Entry 6T15 (electron microscopy, 3.29 A resolution); this record covers chains a and c of the 33 polymer chains in the assembly.

# Chain a
Molecule: Cytochrome C oxidase subunit 1; synonym: cytochrome C oxidase polypeptide I, COX1
From: Saccharomyces cerevisiae S288C
Notes: EC 1.9.3.1
Reference sequence: P00401 (COX1_YEAST); residues 1-534 here = UniProt positions 1-534
Sequence (534 residues; each row starts with the number of its first residue):
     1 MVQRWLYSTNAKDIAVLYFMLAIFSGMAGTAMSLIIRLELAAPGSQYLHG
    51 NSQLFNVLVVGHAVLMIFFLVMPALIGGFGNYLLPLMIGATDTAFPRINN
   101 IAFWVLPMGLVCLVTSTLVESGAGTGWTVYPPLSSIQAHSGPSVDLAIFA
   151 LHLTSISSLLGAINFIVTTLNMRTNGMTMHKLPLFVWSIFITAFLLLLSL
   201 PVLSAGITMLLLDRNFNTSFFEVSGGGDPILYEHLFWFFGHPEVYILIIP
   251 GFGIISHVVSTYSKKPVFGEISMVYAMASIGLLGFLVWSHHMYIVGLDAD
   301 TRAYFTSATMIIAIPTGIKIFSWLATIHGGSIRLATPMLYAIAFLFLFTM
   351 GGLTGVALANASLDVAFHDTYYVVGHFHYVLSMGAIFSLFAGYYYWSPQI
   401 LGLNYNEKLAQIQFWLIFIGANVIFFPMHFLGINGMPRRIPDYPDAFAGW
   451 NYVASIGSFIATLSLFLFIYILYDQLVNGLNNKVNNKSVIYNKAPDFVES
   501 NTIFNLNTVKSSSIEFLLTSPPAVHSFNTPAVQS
Covalent attachments: covalent link H241-Y245
Metal / ion sites: heme a Fe site 1: H62, H378; Cu ion: H241, H290, H291; Mg2+: D369 (shared with 1 residue of chain b); heme a Fe site 2 near H376 (its only coordinating residue here)
Ligand contacts:
  - heme a (HEA), molecule 1: F19, A22, I23, G26, M27, T30, S33, L34, I36, R37, V59, H62, A63, M66, I67, L70, V71, A74, G126, W127, Y371, V374, F377, H378, L381, S382, I386, L389, F390, Y393, I417, I424, F425, M428, R438, R439, I440, S458, A461, L465, F468
  - heme a (HEA), molecule 2: W127, T128, W237, V244, Y245, I248, H290, H291, Y293, T309, I312, A313, T316, G317, I320, F321, F348, T349, G352, L353, G355, V356, L358, A359, D364, H368, D369, V373, H376, F377, V380, L381, R438, R439
Swiss-Prot annotation at these positions:
  - binding site (Ca(2+)): E39, A42, G44, P441
  - binding site (Fe(II)-heme a): H62, H378
  - binding site (Cu cation): H241, H290, H291
  - binding site (O2): Y245
  - binding site (Mg(2+)): H368, D369
  - binding site (heme a3): H376
  - cross-link: H241 to Y245 (1'-histidyl-3'-tyrosine (His-Tyr))

# Chain c
Molecule: Cytochrome C oxidase subunit 3; synonym: cytochrome C oxidase polypeptide III, COX3
From: Saccharomyces cerevisiae S288C
Notes: EC 1.9.3.1
Reference sequence: P00420 (COX3_YEAST); residue numbers follow UniProt; this construct covers 1-269
Sequence (269 residues; each row starts with the number of its first residue):
     1 MTHLERSRHQQHPFHMVMPSPWPIVVSFALLSLALSTALTMHGYIGNMNM
    51 VYLALFVLLTSSILWFRDIVAEATYLGDHTMAVRKGINLGFLMFVLSEVL
   101 IFAGLFWAYFHSAMSPDVTLGACWPPVGIEAVQPTELPLLNTIILLSSGA
   151 TVTYSHHALIAGNRNKALSGLLITFWLIVIFVTCQYIEYTNAAFTISDGV
   201 YGSVFYAGTGLHFLHMVMLAAMLGVNYWRMRNYHLTAGHHVGYETTIIYT
   251 HVLDVIWLFLYVVFYWWGV
Swiss-Prot annotation at these positions:
  - natural variant: V263 (V263T: In strain: D273-10B/A48)

# How chain a and chain c interact
Residue-residue contacts (88):
  Q3(a) with P19(c)
  L6(a) with I24(c)
  Y7(a) with P19(c), hydrophobic; S20(c); P21(c), hydrophobic
  S8(a) with P19(c)
  T9(a) with V17(c), hydrogen bond (side chain-backbone); M18(c); P19(c)
  T91(a) with H12(c)
  F95(a) with G86(c); I87(c), hydrophobic; G90(c)
  P96(a) with V17(c), hydrophobic
  R97(a) with V17(c); P23(c); W65(c); I69(c); E72(c), salt bridge
  N100(a) with P23(c)
  I101(a) with P23(c); V26(c), hydrophobic; W65(c), hydrophobic
  W104(a) with I24(c), hydrophobic; S27(c), hydrogen bond (backbone-side chain)
  V105(a) with S27(c); L30(c), hydrophobic
  M108(a) with S27(c), hydrogen bond; F28(c), hydrophobic; L31(c)
  V111(a) with L31(c), hydrophobic
  E120(a) with Y44(c), hydrogen bond
  G141(a) with H42(c), hydrogen bond (backbone-side chain)
  P142(a) with A38(c); H42(c); Y44(c), hydrophobic
  D145(a) with H42(c), salt bridge
  L146(a) with A38(c), hydrophobic
  F149(a) with A34(c); T37(c); A38(c), hydrophobic
  L153(a) with L30(c), hydrophobic
  L159(a) with S97(c)
  I163(a) with G90(c); F94(c), hydrophobic
  V167(a) with G86(c)
  L170(a) with L89(c), hydrophobic
  N171(a) with G86(c); L89(c)
  M172(a) with F14(c), hydrophobic
  L197(a) with L96(c), hydrophobic; L100(c)
  L198(a) with L96(c), hydrophobic; L100(c), hydrophobic
  P201(a) with S97(c); L100(c), hydrophobic; I101(c), hydrophobic
  M209(a) with A108(c), hydrophobic
  R214(a) with H42(c)
  N215(a) with M41(c), hydrogen bond; H42(c)
  F216(a) with M41(c), hydrophobic
  N217(a) with S197(c)
  T218(a) with I196(c)
  S219(a) with G199(c), hydrogen bond (side chain-backbone); V200(c), hydrogen bond (side chain-backbone); S203(c)
  F220(a) with S203(c); V204(c), hydrophobic; A207(c), hydrophobic
  G225(a) with G199(c); V200(c), hydrogen bond (backbone-backbone)
  G226(a) with D117(c); T119(c); L120(c); V200(c)
  D228(a) with H111(c), salt bridge
  I230(a) with H111(c)
  L231(a) with A108(c), hydrophobic; H111(c)
  L235(a) with W107(c), hydrophobic
  F238(a) with W107(c), hydrophobic
  W288(a) with W107(c)
  H525(a) with M16(c)
  F527(a) with H12(c)
  N528(a) with Q11(c); H12(c)
  P530(a) with Q11(c)
Interface residues without a listed pair, chain a (64 interface residues in all): I98, T115, V119, I136, I166, R173, V202, A205, L211, V223, G227, H234, T529
Interface residues without a listed pair, chain c (55 interface residues in all): Q10, L35, D68, K85, M93, G104, L105, S112

# Overview
Chain a and chain c form an interface of 64 and 55 residues respectively; the contacts include 9 hydrogen
bonds and 3 salt bridges. Polar pairs include R97(a)-E72(c), D145(a)-H42(c) and D228(a)-H111(c). Ligands of
chain a: heme a.
Here chain a is Cytochrome C oxidase subunit 1; synonym: cytochrome C oxidase polypeptide I, COX1 and chain c
is Cytochrome C oxidase subunit 3; synonym: cytochrome C oxidase polypeptide III, COX3, both from
Saccharomyces cerevisiae S288C. Entry 6T15 (The III2-IV(5B)1 respiratory supercomplex from S. cerevisiae) was
determined by electron microscopy together with 6T0B from the same study.
